PDB entry 8R8D | electron microscopy, 2.60 A resolution | chains E and I of the 6 polymer chains in the assembly

== Chain E ==
Protein: Garadacimab heavy chain variable region
From: Homo sapiens
Chain sequence (234 residues; each row starts with the number of its first residue):
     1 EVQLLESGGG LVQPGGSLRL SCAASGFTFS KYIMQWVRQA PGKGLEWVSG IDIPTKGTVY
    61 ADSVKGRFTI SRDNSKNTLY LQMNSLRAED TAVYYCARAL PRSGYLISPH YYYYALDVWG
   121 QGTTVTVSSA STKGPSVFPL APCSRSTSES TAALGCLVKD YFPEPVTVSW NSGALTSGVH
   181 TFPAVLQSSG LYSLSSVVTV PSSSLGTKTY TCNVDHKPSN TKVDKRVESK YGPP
Unresolved in the structure: 1, 130-234
Disulfides: Cys22-Cys96

== Chain I ==
Protein: Garadacimab light chain variable region
From: Homo sapiens
Chain sequence (215 residues; row label = number of the first residue in the row):
     1 QSVLTQPPSA SGTPGQRVTI SCSGSSSNIG RNYVYWYQQL PGTAPKLLIY SNNQRPSGVP
    61 DRFSGSKSGT SASLAISGLR SEDEADYYCA AWDASLRGVF GGGTKLTVLG QPKAAPSVTL
   121 FPPSSEELQA NKATLVCLIS DFYPGAVTVA WKADSSPVKA GVETTTPSKQ SNNKYAASSY
   181 LSLTPEQWKS HRSYSCQVTH EGSTVEKTVA PTECS
Unresolved in the structure: 1, 110-215
Disulfides: Cys22-Cys89

== How chain E and chain I interact ==
Pairs across the interface (41):
  Gln35(E) with Trp92(I)
  Val37(E) with Phe100(I), hydrophobic
  Gln39(E) with Gln39(I); Tyr88(I)
  Lys43(E) with Tyr88(I)
  Gly44(E) with Tyr88(I)
  Leu45(E) with Pro45(I), hydrophobic; Tyr88(I); Phe100(I), hydrophobic
  Trp47(E) with Arg97(I); Gly98(I); Phe100(I)
  Ile53(E) with Leu96(I), hydrophobic
  Lys56(E) with Leu96(I)
  Val59(E) with Ser95(I); Arg97(I)
  Tyr60(E) with Arg97(I)
  Asp62(E) with Arg97(I), salt bridge
  Tyr95(E) with Gln39(I); Thr43(I); Ala44(I), hydrophobic
  Arg102(E) with Tyr33(I)
  Pro109(E) with Tyr50(I), hydrogen bond (backbone-side chain)
  Tyr112(E) with Tyr50(I); Pro56(I); Ser57(I), hydrogen bond (side chain-backbone)
  Tyr113(E) with Tyr35(I), hydrogen bond (backbone-side chain)
  Tyr114(E) with Tyr35(I); Trp92(I), hydrogen bond (backbone-side chain)
  Ala115(E) with Tyr35(I), hydrophobic; Tyr37(I); Leu47(I), hydrophobic; Tyr50(I), hydrophobic
  Leu116(E) with Tyr37(I), hydrogen bond (backbone-side chain); Leu47(I); Phe100(I), hydrophobic
  Asp117(E) with Leu47(I)
  Trp119(E) with Ala44(I), hydrophobic; Pro45(I); Phe100(I), hydrophobic
  Gly120(E) with Ala44(I)
Other interface residues (no listed pair), chain E (29 interface residues in all): Glu46, Pro54, Thr55, Ala61, Ile107, Tyr111
Other interface residues (no listed pair), chain I (21 interface residues in all): Arg55, Ala94, Gly102

== In short ==
29 residues of chain E face 21 of chain I across their interface, with 5 hydrogen bonds and 1 salt bridge.
Among the polar pairs are Asp62(E)-Arg97(I), Pro109(E)-Tyr50(I) and Tyr112(E)-Ser57(I).
Here chain E is Garadacimab heavy chain variable region and chain I is Garadacimab light chain variable
region, both from Homo sapiens. Entry 8R8D (Cryo-EM structure of coagulation factor beta-XIIa in complex with
the garadacimab Fab fragment (symmetric dimer)) was determined by electron microscopy.
